PDB entry 4G7O | X-ray diffraction, 2.99 A resolution | chains A and C of the 9 polymer chains in the assembly

# Chain A
Protein: DNA-directed RNA polymerase subunit alpha
From: Thermus thermophilus
Notes: EC 2.7.7.6
UniProtKB: Q5SHR6 (RPOA_THET8); numbering as in UniProt (aligned over 1-315)
Sequence (315 residues; row label = number of the first residue in the row):
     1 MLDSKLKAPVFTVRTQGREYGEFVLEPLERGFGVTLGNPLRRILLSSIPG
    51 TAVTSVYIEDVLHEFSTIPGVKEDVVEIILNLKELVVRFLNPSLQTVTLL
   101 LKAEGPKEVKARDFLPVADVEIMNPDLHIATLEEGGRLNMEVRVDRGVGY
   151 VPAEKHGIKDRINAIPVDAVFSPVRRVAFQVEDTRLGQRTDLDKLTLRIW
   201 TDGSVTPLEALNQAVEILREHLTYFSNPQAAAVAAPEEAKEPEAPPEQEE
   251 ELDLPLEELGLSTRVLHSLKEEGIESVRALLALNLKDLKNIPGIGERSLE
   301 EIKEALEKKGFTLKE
Not modelled in the structure: 1-3, 230-315

# Chain C
Protein: DNA-directed RNA polymerase subunit beta
From: Thermus thermophilus
Notes: EC 2.7.7.6
UniProtKB: Q8RQE9 (RPOB_THET8); numbering as in UniProt (aligned over 1-1119)
Sequence (1119 residues; each row starts with the number of its first residue):
     1 MEIKRFGRIREVIPLPPLTEIQVESYRRALQADVPPEKRENVGIQAAFRE
    51 TFPIEEEDKGKGGLVLDFLEYRLGEPPFPQDECREKDLTYQAPLYARLQL
   101 IHKDTGLIKEDEVFLGHIPLMTEDGSFIINGADRVIVSQIHRSPGVYFTP
   151 DPARPGRYIASIIPLPKRGPWIDLEVEPNGVVSMKVNKRKFPLVLLLRVL
   201 GYDQETLARELGAYGELVQGLMDESVFAMRPEEALIRLFTLLRPGDPPKR
   251 DKAVAYVYGLIADPRRYDLGEAGRYKAEEKLGIRLSGRTLARFEDGEFKD
   301 EVFLPTLRYLFALTAGVPGHEVDDIDHLGNRRIRTVGELMTDQFRVGLAR
   351 LARGVRERMLMGSEDSLTPAKLVNSRPLEAAIREFFSRSQLSQFKDETNP
   401 LSSLRHKRRISALGPGGLTRERAGFDVRDVHRTHYGRICPVETPEGANIG
   451 LITSLAAYARVDELGFIRTPYRRVVGGVVTDEVVYMTATEEDRYTIAQAN
   501 TPLEGNRIAAERVVARRKGEPVIVSPEEVEFMDVSPKQVFSVNTNLIPFL
   551 EHDDANRALMGSNMQTQAVPLIRAQAPVVMTGLEERVVRDSLAALYAEED
   601 GEVAKVDGNRIVVRYEDGRLVEYPLRRFYRSNQGTALDQRPRVVVGQRVR
   651 KGDLLADGPASENGFLALGQNVLVAIMPFDGYNFEDAIVISEELLKRDFY
   701 TSIHIERYEIEARDTKLGPERITRDIPHLSEAALRDLDEEGVVRIGAEVK
   751 PGDILVGRTSFKGESEPTPEERLLRSIFGEKARDVKDTSLRVPPGEGGIV
   801 VRTVRLRRGDPGVELKPGVREVVRVYVAQKRKLQVGDKLANRHGNKGVVA
   851 KILPVEDMPHLPDGTPVDVILNPLGVPSRMNLGQILETHLGLAGYFLGQR
   901 YISPIFDGAKEPEIKELLAQAFEVYFGKRKGEGFGVDKREVEVLRRAEKL
   951 GLVTPGKTPEEQLKELFLQGKVVLYDGRTGEPIEGPIVVGQMFIMKLYHM
  1001 VEDKMHARSTGPYSLITQQPLGGKAQFGGQRFGEMEVWALEAYGAAHTLQ
  1051 EMLTLKSDDIEGRNAAYEAIIKGEDVPEPSVPESFRVLVKELQALALDVQ
  1101 TLDEKDNPVDIFEGLASKR
Not modelled in the structure: 57-63, 1119

# Chain A / chain C interface
Residue-residue contacts (77):
  E22(A) with F934(C)
  R30(A) with K938(C)
  V34(A) with R939(C)
  N38(A) with G977(C), hydrogen bond (side chain-backbone); R978(C), hydrogen bond (side chain-backbone); T979(C), hydrogen bond (side chain-backbone); G980(C)
  R41(A) with H860(C), hydrogen bond; G864(C), hydrogen bond (side chain-backbone)
  R42(A) with E856(C), hydrogen bond (side chain-backbone); D857(C), salt bridge; G977(C), hydrogen bond (side chain-backbone); R978(C)
  S46(A) with E856(C)
  L62(A) with I745(C), hydrophobic; G746(C)
  H63(A) with I745(C); G746(C); I799(C); V800(C); V801(C)
  E64(A) with K830(C), salt bridge
  F65(A) with F628(C); I703(C), hydrophobic; V801(C), hydrophobic; A828(C), hydrophobic; K830(C)
  S66(A) with F628(C)
  T67(A) with G608(C); N609(C), hydrogen bond
  I68(A) with D607(C)
  P69(A) with D607(C)
  G70(A) with D607(C), hydrogen bond (backbone-side chain)
  V71(A) with D607(C), hydrogen bond (backbone-side chain); G608(C), hydrogen bond (backbone-backbone)
  K72(A) with V606(C); G608(C); P641(C); V643(C), hydrogen bond (side chain-backbone)
  D74(A) with R627(C), salt bridge
  L80(A) with R573(C); D698(C)
  K83(A) with K696(C), hydrogen bond (side chain-backbone); D698(C), salt bridge
  E133(A) with K605(C); V606(C), hydrogen bond (side chain-backbone); R610(C), salt bridge
  Y150(A) with L695(C); K696(C); K832(C)
  I162(A) with R744(C)
  D168(A) with K832(C), salt bridge
  R176(A) with D863(C), salt bridge; G864(C)
  V177(A) with G864(C)
  A178(A) with P862(C); D863(C); G864(C)
  F179(A) with D937(C); R939(C)
  Q180(A) with R929(C), hydrogen bond; F934(C); G935(C), hydrogen bond (side chain-backbone); D937(C)
  V181(A) with D937(C), hydrogen bond (backbone-side chain); K938(C), hydrogen bond (backbone-backbone); R939(C)
  E182(A) with F934(C); G935(C), hydrogen bond (side chain-backbone); K938(C)
  D183(A) with K938(C)
  D191(A) with K938(C), salt bridge
  L192(A) with K938(C)
  D193(A) with K938(C), salt bridge
  T196(A) with F934(C)
  R198(A) with E932(C), salt bridge; F934(C)
Also at the interface, not in a pair above, chain A (44 interface residues in all): L45, V76, E154, N163, V170, W200
Also at the interface, not in a pair above, chain C (51 interface residues in all): R640, R642, V644, V645, E692, Q829, V855, T865, V936, D976

# In short
44 residues of chain A face 51 of chain C across their interface; the contacts include 19 hydrogen bonds and
10 salt bridges. Polar contacts include R42(A)-D857(C), E64(A)-K830(C) and D74(A)-R627(C).
Here chain A is DNA-directed RNA polymerase subunit alpha and chain C is DNA-directed RNA polymerase subunit
beta, both from Thermus thermophilus. Entry 4G7O (Crystal structure of Thermus thermophilus transcription
initiation complex containing 2 nt of RNA) was determined by X-ray diffraction together with 4G7H and 4G7Z
from the same study.
